PDB entry 3SXS | X-ray diffraction, 1.89 A resolution | chain A

[Chain A]
Name: Cytoplasmic tyrosine-protein kinase BMX
From: Homo sapiens
Notes: EC 2.7.10.2
UniProt: P51813 (BMX_HUMAN); numbering as in UniProt (aligned over 411-675)
Amino-acid sequence (268 residues; numbered 408 to 675; the number before each row is that of its first residue):
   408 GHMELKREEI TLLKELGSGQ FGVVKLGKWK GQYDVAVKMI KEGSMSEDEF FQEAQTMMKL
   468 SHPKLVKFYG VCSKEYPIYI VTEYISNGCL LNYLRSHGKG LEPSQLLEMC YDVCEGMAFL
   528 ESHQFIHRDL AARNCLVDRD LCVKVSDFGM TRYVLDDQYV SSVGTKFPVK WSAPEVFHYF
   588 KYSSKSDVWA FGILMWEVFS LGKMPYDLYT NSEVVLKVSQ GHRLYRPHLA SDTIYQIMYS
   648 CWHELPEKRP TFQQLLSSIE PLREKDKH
Disordered / not traced: 672-675
Construct notes: expression tag (408-410); engineered mutation Lys432 (Gln in P51813), Met611 (Gln in P51813), Thr617 (Asp in P51813), Glu620 (Gln in P51813)
Small-molecule neighbours: PP2 (1-tert-butyl-3-(4-chloro-phenyl)-1H-pyrazolo[3,4-d]pyrimidin-4-ylamine): Leu423, Gly424, Ser425, Gln427, Val431, Ala443, Lys445, Met464, Val473, Ile487, Thr489, Glu490, Tyr491, Ile492, Gly495, Cys496, Leu543, Ser553, Phe555

[In short]
Bound to chain A: compound PP2.
Chain A is Cytoplasmic tyrosine-protein kinase BMX (Homo sapiens); the structure, Crystal structure of BMX
non-receptor tyrosine kinase complexed with PP2, was determined by X-ray diffraction (same publication as
3SXR).
